PDB entry 4QA6 | X-ray diffraction, 2.05 A resolution | chains A and C

== Chain A ==
Molecule: Histone deacetylase 8
From: Homo sapiens
Notes: EC 3.5.1.98
UniProtKB: Q9BY41 (HDAC8_HUMAN); numbering as in UniProt (aligned over 1-377)
Sequence (389 residues; each row starts with the number of its first residue):
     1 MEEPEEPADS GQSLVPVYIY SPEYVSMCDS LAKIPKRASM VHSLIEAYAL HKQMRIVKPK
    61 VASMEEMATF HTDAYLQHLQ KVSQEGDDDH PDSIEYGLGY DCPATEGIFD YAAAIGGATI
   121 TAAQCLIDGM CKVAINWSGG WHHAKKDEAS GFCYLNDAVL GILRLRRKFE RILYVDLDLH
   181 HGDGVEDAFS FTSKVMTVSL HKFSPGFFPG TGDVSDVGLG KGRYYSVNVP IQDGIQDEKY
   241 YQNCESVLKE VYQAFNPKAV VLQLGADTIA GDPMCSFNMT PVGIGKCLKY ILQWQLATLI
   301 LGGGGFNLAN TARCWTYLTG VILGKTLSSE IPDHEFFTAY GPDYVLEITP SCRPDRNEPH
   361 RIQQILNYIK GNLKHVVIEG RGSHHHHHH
Disordered / not traced: 1-13, 378-389
Construct notes: engineered mutation Asn243 (Ile in Q9BY41), Phe306 (Tyr in Q9BY41); expression tag (378-389)
UniProt features mapped onto this chain:
  - active site: His143 (Proton acceptor)
  - binding site (substrate): Asp101, Gly151
  - binding site (a divalent metal cation): Asp178, His180, Asp267
  - modified residue: Ser39 (Phosphoserine)
Metal / ion sites: K+ site 1: Asp176, Asp178, His180, Ser199, Leu200; Zn2+: Asp178, His180, Asp267 (shared with Lys505(C) of chain C); K+ site 2: Phe189, Thr192, Val195, Tyr225
Ligand contacts: 7-amino-4-methyl-chromen-2-one (MCM): Lys33, Tyr100, Asp101, Phe152
Reported in the primary citation:
  - disease-associated variants - C153F, A188T, I243N, T311M: decreased catalytic activity
  - disease-associated variants - C153F (Tm change -1.9 degC), A188T, I243N (DeltaTm = -9.5 degC), T311M: decreased stability
  - disease-associated variants - H180R: abolished catalytic activity (citing earlier work)
  - mutagenesis - Y306F: abolished catalytic activity (citing earlier work)

== Chain C ==
Molecule: tetrapeptide substrate
Sequence (5 residues; numbered 501 to 505; the number before each row is that of its first residue):
   501 XRHKK
Modified / non-standard residues: ACE (acetyl group) at position 501; Lys504 (n(6)-acetyllysine; ALY); Lys505 (n(6)-acetyllysine; ALY)
Covalent attachments: 7-amino-4-methyl-chromen-2-one (MCM) linked to Lys505
Metal / ion sites: Zn2+: Lys505 (shared with Asp178(A), His180(A), Asp267(A) of chain A)

== Chain A / chain C interface ==
Contacting residue pairs (21):
  Ile94(A) - Arg502(C)  hydrogen bond (backbone-side chain)
  Tyr100(A) - Lys504(C)
  Asp101(A) - His503(C)
  Asp101(A) - Lys504(C)
  Asp101(A) - Lys505(C)  hydrogen bond (side chain-backbone)
  Trp141(A) - Lys505(C)
  His143(A) - Lys505(C)
  Glu148(A) - Arg502(C)  salt bridge
  Gly151(A) - Lys505(C)
  Phe152(A) - Lys505(C)
  Asp178(A) - Lys505(C)
  His180(A) - Lys505(C)
  Phe208(A) - His503(C)
  Phe208(A) - Lys504(C)
  Phe208(A) - Lys505(C)
  Pro209(A) - His503(C)  hydrogen bond (backbone-side chain)
  Gly210(A) - His503(C)
  Asp267(A) - Lys505(C)
  Met274(A) - Lys505(C)
  Gly304(A) - Lys505(C)
  Phe306(A) - Lys505(C)
Also at the interface, not in a pair above, chain A (22 interface residues in all): Glu95, Gly97, Gly206, Phe207, Gly303
Also at the interface, not in a pair above, chain C (5 interface residues in all): ACE_501

== Overview ==
The interface between chain A and chain C involves 22 residues on one side and 5 on the other; the contacts
include 3 hydrogen bonds and 1 salt bridge. Polar pairs include Glu148(A)-Arg502(C), Ile94(A)-Arg502(C) and
Asp101(A)-Lys505(C). The paper reports that C153F, A188T and I243N of chain A, among others, reduce catalytic
activity; C153F, A188T and I243N of chain A, among others, reduce stability.
Chain A is Histone deacetylase 8 (Homo sapiens) and chain C is tetrapeptide substrate; the structure, Crystal
structure of I243N/Y306F HDAC8 in complex with a tetrapeptide substrate, was determined by X-ray diffraction,
deposited together with 4QA5 and 4QA7.
